8YGV - chains B and F of the 7 polymer chains in the assembly; structure by electron microscopy, 3.30 A resolution.

Chain B:
Name: ATP synthase subunit alpha
From: Bacillus sp. PS3
Notes: EC 7.1.2.2
UniProt: A0A0J0V8V1 (A0A0J0V8V1_9BACI); numbering as in UniProt (aligned over 1-502)
Amino-acid sequence (502 residues; numbered 1 to 502; the number before each row is that of its first residue):
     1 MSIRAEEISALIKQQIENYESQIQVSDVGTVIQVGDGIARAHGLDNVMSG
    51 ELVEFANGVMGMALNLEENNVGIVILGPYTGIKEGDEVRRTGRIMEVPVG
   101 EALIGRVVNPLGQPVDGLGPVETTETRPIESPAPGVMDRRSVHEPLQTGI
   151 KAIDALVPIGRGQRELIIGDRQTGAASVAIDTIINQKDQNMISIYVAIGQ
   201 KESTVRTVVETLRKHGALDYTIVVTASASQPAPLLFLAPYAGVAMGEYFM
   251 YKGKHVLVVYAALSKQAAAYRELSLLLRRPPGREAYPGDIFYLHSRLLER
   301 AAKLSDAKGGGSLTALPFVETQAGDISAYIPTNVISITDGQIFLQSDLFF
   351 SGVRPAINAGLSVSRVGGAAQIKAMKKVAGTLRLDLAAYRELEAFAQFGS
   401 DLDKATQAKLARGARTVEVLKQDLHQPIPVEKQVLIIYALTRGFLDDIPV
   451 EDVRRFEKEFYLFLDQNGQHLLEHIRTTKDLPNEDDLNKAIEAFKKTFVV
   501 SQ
Not modelled in the structure: 1-23, 502
Construct notes: conflict Ala175 (Lys in A0A0J0V8V1), Ala176 (Thr in A0A0J0V8V1), Ser193 (Cys in A0A0J0V8V1), Ala261 (Asp in A0A0J0V8V1), Ala262 (Asp in A0A0J0V8V1), Phe463 (Trp in A0A0J0V8V1)

Chain F:
Name: ATP synthase subunit beta
From: Bacillus sp. PS3
Notes: EC 7.1.2.2
UniProt: A0A0M4U1P9 (A0A0M4U1P9_BACP3); residues 1-473 here = UniProt positions 1-473
Amino-acid sequence (484 residues; each row starts with the number of its first residue; numbers below 1 keep their minus sign (Met-10 is residue -10)):
   -10 MHHHHHHHHHHMTRGRVIQVMGPVVDVKFENGHLPAIYNALKIQHKARNE
    40 NEVDIDLTLEVALHLGDDTVRTIAMASTDGLIRGMEVIDTGAPISVPVGE
    90 VTLGRVFNVLGEPIDLEGDIPADARRDPIHRPAPKFEELATEVEILETGI
   140 KVVDLLAPYIKGGKIGLFGGAGVGKTVLIQELIHNIAQEHGGISVFAGVG
   190 ERTREGNDLYHEMKDSGVISKTAMVFGQMNEPPGARMRVALTGLTMAEYF
   240 RDEQGQDVLLFIDNIFRFTQAGSEVSALLGRMPSAVGYQPTLATEMGQLQ
   290 ERITSTAKGSITSIQAIYVPADDYTDPAPATTFSHLDATTNLERKLAEMG
   340 IYPAVDPLASTSRALAPEIVGEEHYQVARKVQQTLQRYKELQDIIAILGM
   390 DELSDEDKLVVHRARRIQFFLSQNFHVAEQFTGQPGSYVPVKETVRGFKE
   440 ILEGKYDHLPEDAFRLVGRIEEVVEKAKAMGVEV
Not modelled in the structure: -10 to 0, 471-473
Construct notes: initiating methionine (-10); expression tag (-9 to 0)

How chain B and chain F interact:
Pairs across the interface - 61 pairs, chain B then chain F:
  Gly43(B) with Arg72(F), hydrogen bond (backbone-side chain)
  Leu44(B) with Arg72(F), hydrogen bond (backbone-side chain)
  Asp45(B) with Ile71(F); Arg72(F)
  Val47(B) with Leu70(F)
  Met48(B) with Asn40(F); Glu41(F); Gly69(F); Leu70(F); Ile71(F), hydrophobic
  Ser49(B) with Asp68(F); Gly69(F), hydrogen bond (backbone-backbone); Leu70(F), hydrogen bond (backbone-backbone)
  Asn65(B) with Val9(F)
  Leu66(B) with Gln8(F); Val9(F), hydrogen bond (backbone-backbone); Leu70(F); Arg72(F)
  Glu67(B) with Ile7(F); Gln8(F); Arg72(F), hydrogen bond (backbone-side chain)
  Glu68(B) with Ile7(F); Gln8(F); Arg72(F)
  Asn69(B) with Arg72(F), hydrogen bond (backbone-side chain)
  Asn70(B) with Arg72(F)
  Val71(B) with Arg72(F)
  Arg90(B) with Asn40(F)
  Ile94(B) with Val42(F), hydrophobic
  Glu130(B) with Asp68(F)
  Val136(B) with Thr192(F); Asn196(F), hydrogen bond (backbone-side chain)
  Met137(B) with Asp104(F)
  Arg139(B) with Thr192(F); Arg193(F)
  Pro280(B) with Ala266(F), hydrophobic; Pro272(F), hydrophobic
  Arg283(B) with Val275(F); Asp312(F), salt bridge; Asp315(F), salt bridge
  Gly288(B) with Glu263(F)
  Asp289(B) with Glu263(F)
  Phe291(B) with Arg256(F)
  Tyr292(B) with Asn219(F); Glu220(F); Arg225(F)
  Ser295(B) with Met218(F), hydrogen bond (side chain-backbone)
  Glu299(B) with Thr192(F), hydrogen bond; Met218(F)
  Ser327(B) with Ala310(F)
  Thr332(B) with Ala310(F)
  Ile335(B) with Arg191(F), hydrogen bond (backbone-side chain)
  Ser336(B) with Arg191(F), hydrogen bond (backbone-side chain); Tyr307(F)
  Ile337(B) with Arg191(F), hydrogen bond (backbone-side chain)
  Thr338(B) with Arg191(F), hydrogen bond (backbone-side chain)
  Asp339(B) with Arg193(F), salt bridge
  Arg365(B) with Ala160(F); Arg191(F); Arg193(F)
  Val366(B) with Arg193(F)
Interface residues without a listed pair, chain B (46 interface residues in all): Asn46, Leu64, Gly92, Ala133, Arg140, Arg164, Pro281, Gly282, Tyr329, Asn333
Interface residues without a listed pair, chain F (43 interface residues in all): Met10, Glu39, Thr67, Ile103, Gly195, Tyr199, Phe215, Gln217, Pro221, Gln259, Gly276, Tyr277, Pro309

In short:
Chain B and chain F form an interface of 46 and 43 residues respectively, with 14 hydrogen bonds and 3 salt
bridges. Among the polar pairs are Arg283(B)-Asp312(F), Arg283(B)-Asp315(F) and Asp339(B)-Arg193(F).
Chain B is ATP synthase subunit alpha and chain F is ATP synthase subunit beta, both from Bacillus sp. PS3;
the structure, F1 domain of Non-catalytic site depleted and epsilon C-terminal domain deleted FoF1-ATPase from
Bacillus PS3,nucleotide depleted ..., was determined by electron microscopy (same publication as 8YH8).
